PDB entry 6LA3 | electron microscopy, 2.32 A resolution | chains A and C of the 4 polymer chains in the assembly

== Chain A ==
Molecule: Capsid protein VP1
From: Echovirus E11
Amino-acid sequence (285 residues; each row starts with the number of its first residue):
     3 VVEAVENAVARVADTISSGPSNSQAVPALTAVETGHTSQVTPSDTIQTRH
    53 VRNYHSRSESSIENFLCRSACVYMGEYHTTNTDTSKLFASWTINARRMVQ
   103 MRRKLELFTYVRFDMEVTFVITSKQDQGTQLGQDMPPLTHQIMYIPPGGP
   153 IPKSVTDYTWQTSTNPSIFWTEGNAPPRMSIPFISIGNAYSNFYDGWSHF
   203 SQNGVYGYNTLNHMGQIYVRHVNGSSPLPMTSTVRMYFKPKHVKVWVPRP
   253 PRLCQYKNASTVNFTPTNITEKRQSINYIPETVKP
Ligand contacts: sphingosine (SPH): I95, A97, L107, V113, F115, M117, V119, F121, I144, Y146, P168, S169, I170, M181, I183, I186, Y192, N194, Y210, M216, I219, M238, F240

== Chain C ==
Molecule: Capsid protein VP3
From: Echovirus E11
Amino-acid sequence (238 residues; row label = number of the first residue in the row):
     1 GLPVMNTPGSNQFLTSDDFQSPSAMPQFDVTPELNIPGEVQNLMEIAEVD
    51 SVVPVNNVEGKLDTMEIYRIPVQSGNHQSSQVFGFQVQPGLDNVFKHTLL
   101 GEILNYYAHWSGSIKLTFVFCGSAMATGKFLLAYAPPGANAPKSRKDAML
   151 GTHIIWDVGLQSSCVLCIPWISQTHYRLVQQDEYTSAGNVTCWYQTGIVV
   201 PAGTPTSCSIMCFVSACNDFSVRLLKDTPFIEQSALLQ

== Interface between chain A and chain C ==
Contacting residue pairs - 160 pairs, chain A then chain C:
  A15(A) with N218(C)
  A30(A) with I154(C), hydrophobic; S163(C); C164(C); V165(C), hydrogen bond (backbone-backbone)
  L31(A) with S163(C)
  T32(A) with Q161(C); S162(C); S163(C), hydrogen bond (backbone-backbone)
  A33(A) with S163(C)
  V34(A) with V119(C), hydrophobic; S163(C), hydrogen bond (backbone-side chain); F213(C), hydrophobic
  E35(A) with S162(C), hydrogen bond
  T39(A) with E48(C); D50(C)
  S40(A) with K115(C), hydrogen bond (backbone-side chain)
  V42(A) with K115(C); V165(C), hydrophobic; C217(C)
  T43(A) with N218(C)
  P44(A) with S113(C); C167(C), hydrophobic; P169(C), hydrophobic
  H57(A) with S111(C); H175(C), hydrogen bond; Y176(C); S221(C)
  R59(A) with N42(C), hydrogen bond (backbone-side chain); M44(C); E48(C), salt bridge; C217(C); N218(C); F220(C), hydrogen bond (side chain-backbone)
  E61(A) with Y107(C), hydrogen bond (backbone-side chain); R223(C); L224(C), hydrogen bond (side chain-backbone)
  S62(A) with N42(C), hydrogen bond; L43(C), hydrogen bond (backbone-backbone); M44(C); Y107(C)
  S63(A) with Q41(C); N42(C)
  I64(A) with V40(C); Q41(C); L43(C), hydrophobic
  N66(A) with L225(C)
  F67(A) with L43(C), hydrophobic; L225(C), hydrophobic
  R70(A) with T15(C)
  S71(A) with F13(C); T15(C), hydrogen bond (backbone-backbone)
  M76(A) with L236(C)
  R98(A) with Q238(C)
  R99(A) with Q233(C); L236(C); L237(C); Q238(C)
  M100(A) with Q233(C); L236(C), hydrophobic
  V101(A) with I231(C), hydrophobic; E232(C); Q233(C); Q238(C)
  Q102(A) with D227(C)
  R104(A) with Q238(C), hydrogen bond (side chain-backbone)
  R105(A) with E102(C), salt bridge; Y106(C); F230(C)
  R114(A) with V30(C); T31(C), hydrogen bond (side chain-backbone); P32(C); E33(C), salt bridge
  T120(A) with F13(C)
  Y146(A) with M25(C), hydrophobic
  A177(A) with N11(C)
  P178(A) with F13(C), hydrophobic
  R180(A) with F13(C); D17(C), salt bridge; S21(C)
  M181(A) with S21(C); P22(C)
  S182(A) with S21(C), hydrogen bond (side chain-backbone); P22(C), hydrogen bond (backbone-backbone); S23(C); A24(C), hydrogen bond (backbone-backbone)
  I183(A) with A24(C), hydrophobic
  P184(A) with F28(C), hydrophobic
  F185(A) with F28(C); V30(C)
  I186(A) with F28(C), hydrophobic
  S187(A) with T31(C), hydrogen bond (backbone-side chain)
  G189(A) with T31(C)
  N190(A) with P32(C), hydrogen bond (side chain-backbone); E33(C); L34(C)
  K241(A) with D17(C)
  K246(A) with E33(C); E39(C), salt bridge
  V247(A) with E39(C); V40(C), hydrogen bond (backbone-backbone)
  W248(A) with E33(C); I36(C), hydrogen bond (side chain-backbone); P37(C); G38(C); E39(C)
  V249(A) with P37(C); G38(C), hydrogen bond (backbone-backbone)
  P250(A) with V40(C); I46(C), hydrophobic
  P253(A) with L99(C); E102(C)
  Q257(A) with F230(C), hydrogen bond (side chain-backbone); I231(C); E232(C), hydrogen bond (side chain-backbone)
  Y258(A) with I231(C), hydrophobic; Q238(C)
  N260(A) with Q238(C)
  A261(A) with L237(C)
  N270(A) with L62(C); D63(C)
  I271(A) with L62(C), hydrogen bond (backbone-backbone); I67(C), hydrophobic; Y68(C); H97(C)
  T272(A) with P54(C); L62(C); N93(C); H97(C)
  E273(A) with N57(C), hydrogen bond (backbone-side chain); N93(C), hydrogen bond (backbone-side chain); K96(C), salt bridge
  K274(A) with N57(C); L62(C); N93(C)
  R275(A) with V55(C), hydrogen bond (side chain-backbone); N57(C), hydrogen bond (backbone-backbone); V58(C); G84(C), hydrogen bond (side chain-backbone)
  S277(A) with V58(C)
  I278(A) with V55(C); N56(C); V58(C); F83(C); G84(C), hydrogen bond (backbone-backbone)
  N279(A) with Q81(C); V82(C); F83(C), hydrogen bond (side chain-backbone); G84(C)
  I281(A) with G84(C); F85(C), hydrophobic; Q86(C); A141(C), hydrophobic
  P282(A) with Q86(C)
  E283(A) with N140(C), hydrogen bond; K143(C)
  T284(A) with N140(C)
  V285(A) with A139(C); N140(C), hydrogen bond (backbone-side chain)
  K286(A) with N140(C)
Interface residues without a listed pair, chain A (90 interface residues in all): V14, Q41, T47, I48, N55, S58, Y75, K106, F110, E118, V122, P168, I188, Y239, P252, L255, C256, K259, Y280
Interface residues without a listed pair, chain C (98 interface residues in all): S16, D18, F19, V49, E59, I70, P71, V94, T117, G138, T152, E183, S215, D219, V222

== Summary ==
90 residues of chain A and 98 residues of chain C are in contact; the contacts include 35 hydrogen bonds and 6
salt bridges. Polar contacts include R59(A)-E48(C), R105(A)-E102(C) and R114(A)-E33(C). Bound to chain A:
sphingosine.
Chain A is Capsid protein VP1 and chain C is Capsid protein VP3, both from Echovirus E11; the structure,
Cryo-EM structure of full echovirus 11 particle at pH 7.4, was determined by electron microscopy, deposited
together with 6LA4, 6LA5, 6LA6, 6LA7, 6LAO, 6LAP and 3 further entries.
